Entry 9JCO (electron microscopy, 2.36 A resolution); this record covers chains B and G of the 5 polymer chains in the assembly.

Chain B:
Protein: Guanine nucleotide-binding protein G(I)/G(S)/G(T) subunit beta-1
Organism: Homo sapiens
UniProt: P62873 (GBB1_HUMAN); residues 7-345 here correspond to UniProt positions 2-340 (UniProt number = residue number - 5)
Chain sequence (518 residues; each row starts with the number of its first residue):
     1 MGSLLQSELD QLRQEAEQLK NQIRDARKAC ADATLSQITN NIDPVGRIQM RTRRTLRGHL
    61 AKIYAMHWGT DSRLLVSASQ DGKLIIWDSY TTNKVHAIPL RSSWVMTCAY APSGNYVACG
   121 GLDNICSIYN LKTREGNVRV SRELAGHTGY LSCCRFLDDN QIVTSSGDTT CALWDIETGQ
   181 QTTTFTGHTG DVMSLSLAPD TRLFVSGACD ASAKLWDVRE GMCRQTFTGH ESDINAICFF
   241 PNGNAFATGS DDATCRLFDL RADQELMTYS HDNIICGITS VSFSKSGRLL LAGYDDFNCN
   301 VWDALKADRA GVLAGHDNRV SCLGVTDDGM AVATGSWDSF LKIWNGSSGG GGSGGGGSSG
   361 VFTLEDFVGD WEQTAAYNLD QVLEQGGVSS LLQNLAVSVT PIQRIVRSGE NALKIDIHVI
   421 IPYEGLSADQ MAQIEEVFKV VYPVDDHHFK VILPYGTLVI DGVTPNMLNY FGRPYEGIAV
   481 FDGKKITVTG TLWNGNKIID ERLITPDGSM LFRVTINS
Disordered / not traced: 1-9, 349-518
Differences from the reference sequence: initiating methionine (1); expression tag (2-6)
Curated features (UniProtKB/Swiss-Prot):
  - modified residue: Ser7 (N-acetylserine), His271 (Phosphohistidine)

Chain G:
Protein: Guanine nucleotide-binding protein G(I)/G(S)/G(O) subunit gamma-2
Organism: Homo sapiens
UniProt: P59768 (GBG2_HUMAN); residues 2-71 here = UniProt positions 2-71
Chain sequence (70 residues; numbered 2 to 71; the number before each row is that of its first residue):
     2 ASNNTASIAQ ARKLVEQLKM EANIDRIKVS KAAADLMAYC EAHAKEDPLL TPVPASENPF
    62 REKKFFCAIL
Disordered / not traced: 2-8, 63-71
Curated features (UniProtKB/Swiss-Prot):
  - modified residue: Ala2 (N-acetylalanine), Cys68 (Cysteine methyl ester)
  - lipidation: Cys68 (S-geranylgeranyl cysteine)

Interface between chain B and chain G:
Contacting residue pairs (79; chain B residue first):
  Leu12(B) - Ile9(G)  hydrophobic
  Leu12(B) - Ala12(G)  hydrophobic
  Leu12(B) - Arg13(G)
  Leu12(B) - Val16(G)
  Ala16(B) - Leu15(G)  hydrophobic
  Leu19(B) - Leu19(G)  hydrophobic
  Lys20(B) - Leu19(G)
  Ile23(B) - Leu19(G)
  Ile23(B) - Glu22(G)
  Ile23(B) - Ala23(G)  hydrophobic
  Arg27(B) - Glu22(G)  salt bridge
  Ala29(B) - Lys29(G)
  Cys30(B) - Arg27(G)
  Cys30(B) - Lys29(G)
  Cys30(B) - Val30(G)  hydrogen bond (backbone-backbone)
  Asp32(B) - Lys29(G)  salt bridge
  Asp32(B) - Val30(G)
  Asp32(B) - Ser31(G)  hydrogen bond
  Ala33(B) - Val30(G)
  Leu35(B) - Ala34(G)  hydrophobic
  Ile38(B) - Ala34(G)  hydrophobic
  Ile38(B) - Met38(G)  hydrophobic
  Ile42(B) - Met38(G)  hydrophobic
  Val45(B) - Leu51(G)  hydrophobic
  Ile48(B) - Leu50(G)
  Met50(B) - Leu50(G)  hydrophobic
  Arg53(B) - Phe61(G)
  Arg53(B) - Arg62(G)
  Arg54(B) - Phe61(G)  hydrogen bond (side chain-backbone)
  Ser89(B) - Phe61(G)
  Tyr90(B) - Pro60(G)
  Tyr90(B) - Phe61(G)  hydrophobic
  Cys223(B) - Gln18(G)
  Arg224(B) - Glu22(G)
  Arg224(B) - Ile25(G)
  Gln225(B) - Glu22(G)
  Thr226(B) - Gln18(G)
  Thr226(B) - Glu22(G)  hydrogen bond (backbone-side chain)
  Phe240(B) - Leu37(G)  hydrophobic
  Phe240(B) - Cys41(G)  hydrophobic
  Pro241(B) - Tyr40(G)
  Asn242(B) - Leu37(G)
  Asn242(B) - Tyr40(G)
  Asp259(B) - Ala33(G)
  Arg261(B) - Arg27(G)
  Arg261(B) - Ile28(G)
  Arg261(B) - Asp36(G)  salt bridge
  Ala262(B) - Ile28(G)
  Asp263(B) - Arg27(G)  salt bridge
  Gln264(B) - Val30(G)
  Leu266(B) - Val30(G)  hydrophobic
  Leu266(B) - Leu37(G)  hydrophobic
  Ser284(B) - Asp48(G)
  Ser284(B) - Leu50(G)
  Lys285(B) - Glu47(G)
  Lys285(B) - Asp48(G)  hydrogen bond (backbone-side chain)
  Ser286(B) - Tyr40(G)
  Ser286(B) - Cys41(G)  hydrogen bond (side chain-backbone)
  Ser286(B) - His44(G)  hydrogen bond (side chain-backbone)
  Ser286(B) - Ala45(G)  hydrogen bond (side chain-backbone)
  Ser286(B) - Asp48(G)  hydrogen bond (backbone-side chain)
  Arg288(B) - Cys41(G)
  Arg288(B) - Leu51(G)
  Leu289(B) - Leu51(G)  hydrophobic
  Val325(B) - Leu50(G)  hydrophobic
  Asp328(B) - Pro49(G)
  Gly329(B) - Pro49(G)
  Gly329(B) - Leu50(G)
  Met330(B) - Pro49(G)  hydrophobic
  Met330(B) - Asn59(G)
  Ala331(B) - Phe61(G)  hydrophobic
  Val332(B) - Leu50(G)  hydrophobic
  Ile343(B) - Phe61(G)  hydrophobic
  Asn345(B) - Asn59(G)  hydrogen bond
  Asn345(B) - Phe61(G)
  Ser347(B) - Pro53(G)
  Ser348(B) - Pro53(G)
  Ser348(B) - Val54(G)
  Ser348(B) - Pro55(G)
Interface residues without a listed pair, chain B (59 interface residues in all): Arg13, Glu15, Gln22, Ala31, Thr39, Trp68, Ala245, Leu257, Gly287, Leu305, Gly346
Interface residues without a listed pair, chain G (38 interface residues in all): Asp26, Ala56

Overview:
59 residues of chain B and 38 residues of chain G are in contact; the contacts include 10 hydrogen bonds and 4
salt bridges. Among the polar pairs are Arg27(B)-Glu22(G), Asp32(B)-Lys29(G) and Arg261(B)-Asp36(G).
Here chain B is Guanine nucleotide-binding protein G(I)/G(S)/G(T) subunit beta-1 and chain G is Guanine
nucleotide-binding protein G(I)/G(S)/G(O) subunit gamma-2, both from Homo sapiens. Entry 9JCO (Cryo-EM
structure of the proton-sensing GPCR (GPR4)-Gs protein complex at pH 6.5) was determined by electron
microscopy, deposited together with 9JCP and 9JCQ.
